2H6J - chains B and J of the 14 polymer chains in the assembly; structure by X-ray diffraction, 3.20 A resolution.

[Chain B]
Protein: Proteasome alpha-type subunit 1
From: Rhodococcus erythropolis
Notes: EC 3.4.25.1
UniProt: Q53080 (Q53080_RHOER); residues 1-259 here = UniProt positions 1-259
Chain sequence (259 residues; each row starts with the number of its first residue):
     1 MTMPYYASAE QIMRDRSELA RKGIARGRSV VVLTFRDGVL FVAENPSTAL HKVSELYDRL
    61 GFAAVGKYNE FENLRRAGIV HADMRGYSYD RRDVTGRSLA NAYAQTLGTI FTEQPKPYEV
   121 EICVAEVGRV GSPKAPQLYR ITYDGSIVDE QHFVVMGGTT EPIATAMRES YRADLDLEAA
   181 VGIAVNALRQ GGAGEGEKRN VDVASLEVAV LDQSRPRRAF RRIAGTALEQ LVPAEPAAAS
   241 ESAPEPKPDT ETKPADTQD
Not modelled in the structure: 1-8, 193-200, 236-259

[Chain J]
Protein: Proteasome beta-type subunit 1
From: Rhodococcus erythropolis
Notes: EC 3.4.25.1
UniProt: Q53079 (Q53079_RHOER); aligned to UniProt positions 1-292 over residues -65 to 227 (the alignment contains insertions or deletions, so no single offset holds)
Chain sequence (294 residues; row label = number of the first residue in the row; note: 1 number in that range is skipped by the numbering (no residue carries it; nothing is unmodelled there); numbers below 1 keep their minus sign (Met-65 is residue -65)):
   -65 MTADRPALRT GDRDTRLSFG SNLSSFTDYL RGHAPELLPE NRIGHRSHST RGGDGMESGD
    -5 LAPHG
     1 TTIVALTYKG GVLLAGDRRA TQGNLIASRD VEKVYVTDEY SAAGIAGTAG IAIELVRLFA
    61 VELEHYEKIE GVPLTFDGKA NRLASMVRGN LGAAMQGLAV VPLLVGYDLD ADDESRAGRI
   121 VSYDVVGGRY EERAGYHAVG SGSLAAKSAL KKIYSPDSDE ETALRAAIES LYDAADDDSA
   181 TGGPDLTRGI YPTAVTITQA GAVHVSEETT SELARRIVAE RTEQGGSAR
Not modelled in the structure: -65 to -45, -27 to -7, 220-229
Construct notes: engineered mutation Ala145 (Phe210 in Q53079)
Curated features (UniProtKB/Swiss-Prot):
  - active site: Thr1 (Nucleophile)
Reported in the primary citation:
  - catalytic residues: Thr1, Asp17, Lys33 (citing earlier work)
  - mutagenesis - F145A, F145A/D173A/D176A, F145A/K151A/K152A, K151A/K152A, D177A, D178A: decreased catalytic activity
  - mutagenesis - D173A/D176A: unchanged catalytic activity

[Chain B / chain J interface]
Pairs across the interface (25):
  Arg85(B) with Leu-43(J); Ser-42(J), hydrogen bond; Tyr66(J); Glu70(J), salt bridge
  Ser88(B) with Asn81(J); Arg82(J)
  Tyr89(B) with Leu-43(J), hydrogen bond (side chain-backbone); Ser-42(J); Ser-41(J), hydrogen bond (side chain-backbone); Tyr66(J); Leu74(J), hydrophobic; Asp77(J); Gly78(J); Asn81(J); Arg82(J)
  Asp90(B) with Thr75(J); Asp77(J)
  Arg92(B) with Thr75(J)
  Asp93(B) with Tyr66(J); Pro73(J); Leu74(J); Thr75(J), hydrogen bond (side chain-backbone); Gly78(J)
  Arg97(B) with Glu70(J), hydrogen bond (side chain-backbone)
  Ser98(B) with Glu70(J), hydrogen bond
Other interface residues (no listed pair), chain B (9 interface residues in all): Tyr87
Other interface residues (no listed pair), chain J (15 interface residues in all): Glu62, Gly71, Val72

[Summary]
9 residues of chain B face 15 of chain J across their interface; the contacts include 6 hydrogen bonds and 1
salt bridge. Among the polar pairs are Arg85(B)-Glu70(J), Arg85(B)-Ser-42(J) and Tyr89(B)-Leu-43(J). From the
paper: catalytic residues Thr1(J), Asp17(J) and Lys33(J); F145A, F145A/D173A/D176A and F145A/K151A/K152A of
chain J, among others, reduce catalytic activity; 7 substitutions were tested in all.
Here chain B is Proteasome alpha-type subunit 1 and chain J is Proteasome beta-type subunit 1, both from
Rhodococcus erythropolis. Entry 2H6J (Crystal Structure of the Beta F145A Rhodococcus Proteasome) was
determined by X-ray diffraction.
